Entry 7DY6 (electron microscopy, 3.68 A resolution); this record covers chains C and F of the 11 polymer chains in the assembly.

Chain C:
Molecule: DNA-directed RNA polymerase subunit beta
Organism: Escherichia coli (strain K12)
Notes: EC 2.7.7.6
UniProtKB: P0A8V2 (RPOB_ECOLI); residues 1-1342 here = UniProt positions 1-1342
Chain sequence (1342 residues; row label = number of the first residue in the row):
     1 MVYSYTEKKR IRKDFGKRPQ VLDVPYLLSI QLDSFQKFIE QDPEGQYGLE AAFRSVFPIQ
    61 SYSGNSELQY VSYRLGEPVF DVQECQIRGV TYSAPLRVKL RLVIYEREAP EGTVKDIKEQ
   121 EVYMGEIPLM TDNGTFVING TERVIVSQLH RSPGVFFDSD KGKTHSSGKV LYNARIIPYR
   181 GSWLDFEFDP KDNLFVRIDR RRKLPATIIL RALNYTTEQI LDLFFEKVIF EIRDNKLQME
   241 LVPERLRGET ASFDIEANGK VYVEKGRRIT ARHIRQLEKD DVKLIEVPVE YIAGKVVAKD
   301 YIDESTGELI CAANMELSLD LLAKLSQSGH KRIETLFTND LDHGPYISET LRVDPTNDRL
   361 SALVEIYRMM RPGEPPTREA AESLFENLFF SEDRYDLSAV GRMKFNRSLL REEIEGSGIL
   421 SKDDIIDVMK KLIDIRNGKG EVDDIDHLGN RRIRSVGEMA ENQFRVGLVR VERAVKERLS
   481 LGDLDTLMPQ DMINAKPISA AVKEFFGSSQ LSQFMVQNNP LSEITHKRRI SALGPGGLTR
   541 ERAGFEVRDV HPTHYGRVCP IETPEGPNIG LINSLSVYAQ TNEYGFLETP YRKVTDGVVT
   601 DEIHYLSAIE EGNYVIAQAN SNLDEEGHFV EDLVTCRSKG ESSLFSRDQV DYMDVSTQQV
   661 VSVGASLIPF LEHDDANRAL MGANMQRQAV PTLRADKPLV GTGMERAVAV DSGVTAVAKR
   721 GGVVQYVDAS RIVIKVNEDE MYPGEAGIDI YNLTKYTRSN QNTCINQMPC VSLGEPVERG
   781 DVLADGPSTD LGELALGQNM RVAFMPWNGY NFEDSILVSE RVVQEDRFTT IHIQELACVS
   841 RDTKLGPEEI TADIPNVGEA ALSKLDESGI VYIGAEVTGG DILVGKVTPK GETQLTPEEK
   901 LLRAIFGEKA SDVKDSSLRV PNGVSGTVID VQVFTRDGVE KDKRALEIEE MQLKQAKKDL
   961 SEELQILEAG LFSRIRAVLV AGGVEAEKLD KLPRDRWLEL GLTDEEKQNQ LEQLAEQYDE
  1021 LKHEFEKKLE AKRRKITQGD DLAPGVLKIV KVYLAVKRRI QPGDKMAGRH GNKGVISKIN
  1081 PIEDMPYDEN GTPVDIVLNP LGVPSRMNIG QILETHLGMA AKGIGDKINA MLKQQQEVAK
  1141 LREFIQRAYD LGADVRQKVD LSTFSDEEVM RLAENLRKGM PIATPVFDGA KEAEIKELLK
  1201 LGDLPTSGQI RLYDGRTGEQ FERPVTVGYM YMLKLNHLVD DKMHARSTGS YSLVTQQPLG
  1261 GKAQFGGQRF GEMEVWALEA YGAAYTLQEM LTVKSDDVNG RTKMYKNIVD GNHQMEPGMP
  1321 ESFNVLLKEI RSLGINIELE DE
Disordered / not traced: 1-2
Construct notes: variant Val-516 (Asp in P0A8V2)
Curated features (UniProtKB/Swiss-Prot):
  - modified residue (N6-acetyllysine): Lys-1022, Lys-1200
  - mutagenesis: Ile-561 (I561S: Resistant to antibiotics salinamide A and B), Ile-569 (I569S: Resistant to antibiotics salinamide A and B), Ala-665 (A665E: Resistant to antibiotics salinamide A and B), Asp-675 (D675A/G: Resistant to antibiotics salinamide A and B), Asn-677 (N677H/K: Resistant to antibiotics salinamide A and B), Leu-680 (L680M: Resistant to antibiotics salinamide A and B), Glu-813 (E813K: Disrupts the enzyme's active center)

Chain F:
Molecule: RNA polymerase sigma factor RpoD
Organism: Escherichia coli (strain K12)
UniProtKB: P00579 (RPOD_ECOLI); numbering as in UniProt (aligned over 1-613)
Chain sequence (613 residues; each row starts with the number of its first residue):
     1 MEQNPQSQLK LLVTRGKEQG YLTYAEVNDH LPEDIVDSDQ IEDIIQMIND MGIQVMEEAP
    61 DADDLMLAEN TADEDAAEAA AQVLSSVESE IGRTTDPVRM YMREMGTVEL LTREGEIDIA
   121 KRIEDGINQV QCSVAEYPEA ITYLLEQYDR VEAEEARLSD LITGFVDPNA EEDLAPTATH
   181 VGSELSQEDL DDDEDEDEED GDDDSADDDN SIDPELAREK FAELRAQYVV TRDTIKAKGR
   241 SHATAQEEIL KLSEVFKQFR LVPKQFDYLV NSMRVMMDRV RTQERLIMKL CVEQCKMPKK
   301 NFITLFTGNE TSDTWFNAAI AMNKPWSEKL HDVSEEVHRA LQKLQQIEEE TGLTIEQVKD
   361 INRRMSIGEA KARRAKKEMV EANLRLVISI AKKYTNRGLQ FLDLIQEGNI GLMKAVDKFE
   421 YRRGYKFSTY ATWWIRQAIT RSIADQARTI RIPVHMIETI NKLNRISRQM LQEMGREPTP
   481 EELAERMLMP EDKIRKVLKI AKEPISMETP IGDDEDSHLG DFIEDTTLEL PLDSATTESL
   541 RAATHDVLAG LTAREAKVLR MRFGIDMNTD YTLEEVGKQF DVTRERIRQI EAKALRKLRH
   601 PSRSEVLRSF LDD
Disordered / not traced: 1-89, 168-212, 237-242, 613
Curated features (UniProtKB/Swiss-Prot):
  - DNA-binding region: Leu-573 to Ala-592 (H-T-H motif)
  - region: Arg-584 to Arg-599 (Interaction with anti-sigma factors)
  - motif: Asp-403 to Gln-406 (Interaction with polymerase core subunit RpoC)
  - site: Arg-562 (Interaction with anti-sigma factors)
  - mutagenesis: Ala-553 (A553D: Disrupts the interaction with Escherichia phage lambda antitermination protein Q), Arg-596 (R596D/E: 2-fold reduction in activation of class II Crp-dependent promoters)

How chain C and chain F interact:
Contacting residue pairs - 48 pairs, chain C then chain F:
  Tyr-123(C) / Gln-472(F)  hydrogen bond (backbone-side chain)
  Tyr-123(C) / Gly-475(F)
  Pro-372(C) / Gly-92(F)
  Pro-372(C) / Arg-99(F)
  Gly-373(C) / Glu-90(F)
  Gly-373(C) / Gly-92(F)
  Gly-373(C) / Thr-94(F)
  Gly-373(C) / Arg-103(F)  hydrogen bond (backbone-side chain)
  Glu-477(C) / Lys-393(F)
  Gln-490(C) / Gln-472(F)
  Gln-490(C) / Glu-473(F)
  Ile-493(C) / Gln-472(F)  hydrogen bond (backbone-side chain)
  Asn-494(C) / Arg-468(F)  hydrogen bond
  Pro-897(C) / Gly-564(F)
  Glu-898(C) / Thr-544(F)
  Glu-898(C) / Asp-566(F)
  Glu-899(C) / Leu-540(F)
  Leu-901(C) / Leu-548(F)  hydrophobic
  Leu-901(C) / Phe-563(F)  hydrophobic
  Leu-901(C) / Ile-565(F)  hydrophobic
  Leu-902(C) / Leu-607(F)  hydrophobic
  Leu-902(C) / Phe-610(F)  hydrophobic
  Ile-905(C) / Arg-599(F)
  Ile-905(C) / Leu-607(F)  hydrophobic
  Phe-906(C) / Ser-604(F)
  Phe-906(C) / Arg-608(F)
  Phe-906(C) / Leu-611(F)  hydrophobic
  Glu-908(C) / Leu-611(F)
  Arg-936(C) / Arg-495(F)
  Asp-937(C) / Arg-495(F)
  Gly-1045(C) / Lys-499(F)
  Thr-1248(C) / Pro-531(F)
  Ser-1250(C) / Glu-524(F)
  Tyr-1251(C) / Glu-524(F)
  Tyr-1251(C) / Asp-525(F)  hydrogen bond (backbone-backbone)
  Tyr-1251(C) / Leu-528(F)  hydrophobic
  Leu-1253(C) / Ile-523(F)
  Leu-1253(C) / Asp-525(F)
  Gln-1256(C) / Asp-525(F)
  Gln-1256(C) / Leu-528(F)
  Leu-1259(C) / Asp-521(F)
  Leu-1259(C) / Phe-522(F)
  Leu-1259(C) / Glu-524(F)
  Gly-1261(C) / Glu-524(F)
  Lys-1262(C) / Glu-524(F)  hydrogen bond (backbone-side chain)
  Tyr-1305(C) / Pro-531(F)
  Lys-1306(C) / Ser-534(F)  hydrogen bond
  Lys-1306(C) / Ala-535(F)
Other interface residues (no listed pair), chain C (41 interface residues in all): Glu-126, Arg-368, Glu-374, Pro-375, Ala-495, Gln-510, Asn-856, Lys-900, Ala-904, Pro-1044, Ser-1252, Arg-1301, Thr-1302
Other interface residues (no listed pair), chain F (46 interface residues in all): Leu-471, Arg-476, Leu-498, Lys-502, Asp-514, Gly-520, Leu-532, Glu-538, Arg-541, Leu-595, Leu-598, Asp-612

Summary:
41 residues of chain C and 46 residues of chain F are in contact, with 7 hydrogen bonds. Polar contacts
include Tyr-123(C)/Gln-472(F), Gly-373(C)/Arg-103(F) and Ile-493(C)/Gln-472(F). From UniProt: 7 mutagenesis
sites on chain C; 2 mutagenesis sites on chain F.
Here chain C is DNA-directed RNA polymerase subunit beta and chain F is RNA polymerase sigma factor RpoD, both
from Escherichia coli (strain K12). Entry 7DY6 (A refined cryo-EM structure of an Escherichia coli
RNAP-promoter open complex (RPo) with SspA) was determined by electron microscopy.
